PDB entry 1QRA | X-ray diffraction, 1.60 A resolution | chain A

Chain A:
Protein: Transforming protein P21/H-ras-1
Organism: Homo sapiens
UniProt: P01112 (RASH_HUMAN); residues 1-166 here = UniProt positions 1-166
Sequence (166 residues; row label = number of the first residue in the row):
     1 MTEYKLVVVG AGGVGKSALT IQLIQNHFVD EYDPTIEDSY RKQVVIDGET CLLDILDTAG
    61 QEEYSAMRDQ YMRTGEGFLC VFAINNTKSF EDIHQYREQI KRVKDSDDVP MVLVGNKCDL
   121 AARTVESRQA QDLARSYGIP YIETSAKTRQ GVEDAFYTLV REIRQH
Metal / ion sites: Mg2+: Ser17, Thr35 (together with GTP)
Ligand contacts: GTP (guanosine-5'-triphosphate): Ala11, Gly12, Gly13, Val14, Gly15, Lys16, Ser17, Ala18, Phe28, Val29, Asp30, Glu31, Asp33, Pro34, Thr35, Thr58, Ala59, Gly60, Asn116, Lys117, Asp119, Leu120, Ser145, Ala146, Lys147
Reported in the primary citation:
  - conformationally variable residues (order/disorder transition, side-chain flip): Asp30, Gln61 to Met67
  - binding site for GTP: Lys16, Asp30, Thr35, Gly60
  - contacts within the chain: Gln61-Glu63 (hydrogen bond)
  - Mg2+ coordination: Thr35
  - catalytic residues: Thr35, Gln61 (proposed by the authors, not directly observed)
  - mutagenesis - G12V (kcat = 0.0040 min-1): decreased catalytic activity (citing earlier work)
  - mutagenesis - G12P (0.043 min-1): increased catalytic activity (citing earlier work)
  - Mg2+ coordination through a water molecule: Asp57

Summary:
Chain A binds GTP. Ser17 and Thr35 coordinate Mg2+. From the paper: catalytic residues Thr35 and Gln61; G12V
reduces catalytic activity.
Chain A is Transforming protein P21/H-ras-1 (Homo sapiens); the structure, Structure of P21RAS in complex with
GTP at 100 K, was determined by X-ray diffraction (same publication as 1CTQ).
